5YYA - chain A; structure by X-ray diffraction, 1.70 A resolution.

[Chain A]
Molecule: E3 ubiquitin-protein ligase UHRF1
Organism: Homo sapiens
Notes: EC 2.3.2.27; fragment: Tandem Tudor Domain
Reference sequence: Q96T88 (UHRF1_HUMAN); residues 123-285 here = UniProt positions 123-285
Amino-acid sequence (164 residues; each row starts with the number of its first residue):
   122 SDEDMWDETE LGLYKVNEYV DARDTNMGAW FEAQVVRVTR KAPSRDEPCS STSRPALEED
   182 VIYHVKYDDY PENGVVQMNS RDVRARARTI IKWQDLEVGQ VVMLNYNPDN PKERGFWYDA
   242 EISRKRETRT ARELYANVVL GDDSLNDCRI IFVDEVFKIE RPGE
Unresolved in the structure: 122-125
Sequence notes: expression tag (122)
Swiss-Prot annotation at these positions:
  - modified residue: S165 (Phosphoserine)
  - cross-link: K279 (Glycyl lysine isopeptide (Lys-Gly) (interchain with G-Cter in SUMO2))
  - mutagenesis: D142 (D142A: Impaired binding to histone H3 without affecting the protein folding; when associated with A-153), D145 (D145A: Impaired binding to histone H3), F152 (F152A: Impaired binding to histone H3), E153 (E153A: Impaired binding to histone H3 without affecting the protein folding; when associated with A-142), Y188 (Y188A: Impaired binding to histone H3), D190 (D190A: Slightly impaired binding to histone H3), Y191 (Y191A: Impaired binding to histone H3)

[Summary]
UniProt lists 7 mutagenesis sites.
Chain A is E3 ubiquitin-protein ligase UHRF1 (Homo sapiens); the structure, Crystal structure of Tandem Tudor
Domain of human UHRF1, was determined by X-ray diffraction together with 5YY9 from the same study.
